PDB entry 3ID5 | X-ray diffraction, 4.01 A resolution (low resolution: residue-level contacts below are approximate; hydrogen-bond / salt-bridge calls are withheld) | chains A and C of the 8 polymer chains in the assembly

[Chain A]
Molecule: Pre mRNA splicing protein
From: Sulfolobus solfataricus
Reference sequence: Q97ZH3 (Q97ZH3_SULSO); residues 1-380 here = UniProt positions 1-380
Chain sequence (388 residues; each row starts with the number of its first residue):
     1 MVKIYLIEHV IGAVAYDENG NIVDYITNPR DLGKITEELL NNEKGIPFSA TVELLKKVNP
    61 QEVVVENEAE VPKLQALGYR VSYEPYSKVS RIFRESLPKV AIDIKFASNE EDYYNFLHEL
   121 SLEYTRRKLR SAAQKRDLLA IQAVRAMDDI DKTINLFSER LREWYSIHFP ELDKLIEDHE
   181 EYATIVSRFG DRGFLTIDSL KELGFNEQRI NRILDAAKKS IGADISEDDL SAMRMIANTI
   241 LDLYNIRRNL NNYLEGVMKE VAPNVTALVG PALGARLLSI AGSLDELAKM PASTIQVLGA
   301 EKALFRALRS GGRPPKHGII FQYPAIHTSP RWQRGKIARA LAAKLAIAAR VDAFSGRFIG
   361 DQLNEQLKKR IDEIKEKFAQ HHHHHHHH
Unresolved in the structure: 1, 307-312, 379-388
Construct notes: engineered mutation Val2 (Met in Q97ZH3); expression tag (381-388)
What the authors report for this chain:
  - binding site for half C/D RNA: Gln296, Ala300 to His317, Arg339
  - conformationally variable residues (order/disorder transition): Ala300 to His317

[Chain C]
Molecule: 50S ribosomal protein L7Ae
From: Sulfolobus solfataricus
Notes: engineered mutation(s): N2D
Reference sequence: P55858 (RL7A_SULSO); residues 4-130 here correspond to UniProt positions 1-127 (UniProt number = residue number - 3)
Chain sequence (130 residues; each row starts with the number of its first residue):
     1 MDAMSKASYV KFEVPQDLAD KVLEAVRKAK ESGKIKKGTN ETTKAVERGQ AKLVIIAEDV
    61 QPEEIVAHLP LLCDEKKIPY VYVSSKKALG EACGLQVATA SAAILEPGEA KDLVDEIIKR
   121 VNEIKGKTSS
Unresolved in the structure: 1-6, 127-130
Construct notes: expression tag (1-3)

[Interface between chain A and chain C]
Pairs across the interface (14; chain A residue first):
  Ala288(A) with His68(C)
  Lys289(A) with Thr43(C); Leu72(C)
  Pro291(A) with Asn40(C); Lys44(C)
  Ala292(A) with Asn40(C)
  Ser293(A) with Asn40(C)
  Thr294(A) with Lys44(C)
  Arg350(A) with Thr39(C); Glu64(C); Ile65(C); His68(C)
  Val351(A) with Glu64(C)
  Arg357(A) with Glu64(C)
Also at the interface, not in a pair above, chain A (11 interface residues in all): Ile347, Phe354
Also at the interface, not in a pair above, chain C (9 interface residues in all): Pro62

[Overview]
The interface between chain A and chain C involves 11 residues on one side and 9 on the other. The paper
reports a binding site for half C/D RNA at Gln296(A), Ala300(A) and Arg339(A); conformational variability at
Ala300(A).
Here chain A is Pre mRNA splicing protein and chain C is 50S ribosomal protein L7Ae, both from Sulfolobus
solfataricus. Entry 3ID5 (Crystal structure of Sulfolobus solfataricus C/D RNP assembled with Nop5,
fibrillarin, L7Ae and a split half ...) was determined by X-ray diffraction together with 3ID6 from the same
study.
